Entry 6ARD (X-ray diffraction, 2.00 A resolution); this record covers chains A and B of the 3 polymer chains in the assembly.

== Chain A (and B) ==
Molecule: Ethanolamine utilization protein
Organism: Clostridium perfringens
Notes: chain B of this document is another copy of the same molecule, construct and numbering; everything in this record applies to it too
UniProt: A0A174CSE0 (A0A174CSE0_CLOPF); residue numbers follow UniProt; this construct covers 1-217
Chain sequence (225 residues; numbered 1 to 225; the number before each row is that of its first residue):
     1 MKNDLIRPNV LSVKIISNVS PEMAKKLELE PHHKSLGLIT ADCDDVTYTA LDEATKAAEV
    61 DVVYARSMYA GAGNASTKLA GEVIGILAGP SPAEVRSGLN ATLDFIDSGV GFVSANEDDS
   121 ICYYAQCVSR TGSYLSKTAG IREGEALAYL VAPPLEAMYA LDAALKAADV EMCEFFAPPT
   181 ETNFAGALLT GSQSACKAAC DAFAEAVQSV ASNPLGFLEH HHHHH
Not modelled in the structure: 218-225 (chain B: 219-225)
Differences from the reference sequence: expression tag (218-225)
Bound ions: Na+: N74 (shared with N74(B) of chain B; 1 residue of chain C)
Reported in the primary citation:
  - conformationally variable residues (loop rearrangement): I16 to S35, S114 to C122

== Interface between chain A and chain B ==
Pairs across the interface - 63 pairs, chain A then chain B:
  Y69(A) - Y69(B)  hydrophobic
  N74(A) - N74(B)  hydrogen bond (side chain-backbone)
  N116(A) - K78(B)
  S120(A) - T77(B)
  S120(A) - K78(B)  hydrogen bond (backbone-backbone)
  I121(A) - K78(B)
  I121(A) - L79(B)  hydrophobic
  P153(A) - T77(B)
  P154(A) - M68(B)  hydrophobic
  P154(A) - I84(B)  hydrophobic
  L155(A) - S12(B)
  L155(A) - K14(B)
  L155(A) - L38(B)  hydrophobic
  L155(A) - I39(B)
  L155(A) - T40(B)
  L155(A) - I84(B)
  E156(A) - L79(B)
  M158(A) - I16(B)
  M158(A) - M23(B)
  M158(A) - L27(B)  hydrophobic
  M158(A) - I86(B)  hydrophobic
  Y159(A) - K14(B)
  Y159(A) - L38(B)
  L161(A) - M23(B)  hydrophobic
  D162(A) - I16(B)
  D162(A) - V19(B)
  D162(A) - S20(B)  hydrogen bond (side chain-backbone)
  L165(A) - S20(B)
  L165(A) - E22(B)
  L165(A) - M23(B)  hydrophobic
  K166(A) - S17(B)  hydrogen bond (side chain-backbone)
  K166(A) - N18(B)  hydrogen bond (side chain-backbone)
  K166(A) - S20(B)
  V170(A) - E22(B)
  M172(A) - K26(B)
  A177(A) - Y64(B)
  P178(A) - Y64(B)  hydrogen bond (backbone-side chain)
  P178(A) - R66(B)
  P179(A) - R66(B)
  P179(A) - S67(B)
  P179(A) - M68(B)  hydrophobic
  P179(A) - Y69(B)  hydrophobic
  T180(A) - Y69(B)
  E181(A) - Y69(B)
  N183(A) - M68(B)
  N183(A) - Y69(B)  hydrogen bond (side chain-backbone)
  F184(A) - S76(B)
  F184(A) - T77(B)
  V210(A) - L79(B)  hydrophobic
  N213(A) - K14(B)  hydrogen bond (backbone-side chain)
  P214(A) - L11(B)
  P214(A) - S12(B)  hydrogen bond (backbone-side chain)
  P214(A) - V13(B)  hydrogen bond (backbone-backbone)
  P214(A) - L79(B)  hydrophobic
  L215(A) - V10(B)  hydrophobic
  L215(A) - L11(B)
  L215(A) - S12(B)
  G216(A) - K14(B)
  F217(A) - V13(B)  hydrophobic
  F217(A) - I15(B)  hydrophobic
  F217(A) - R96(B)  hydrogen bond (backbone-side chain)
  F217(A) - L99(B)  hydrophobic
  F217(A) - L103(B)  hydrophobic
Other interface residues (no listed pair), chain A (35 interface residues in all): A70, C122, F175, T182, S209
Other interface residues (no listed pair), chain B (36 interface residues in all): A70, A80, N100

== In short ==
35 residues of chain A face 36 of chain B across their interface; the contacts include 11 hydrogen bonds.
Polar contacts include N74(A)-N74(B), D162(A)-S20(B) and K166(A)-S17(B). From the paper: conformational
variability at I16(A) and S114(A).
Chain A and chain B are both Ethanolamine utilization protein (Clostridium perfringens); the structure,
Monoclinic EutL - structure, was determined by X-ray diffraction together with 6ARC and 4TLH from the same
study.
